8RMF - chains A and I of the 9 polymer chains in the assembly; structure by electron microscopy, 2.33 A resolution.

== Chain A ==
Protein: Isoform Mitochondrial of Cysteine desulfurase
From: Homo sapiens
Notes: EC 2.8.1.7
UniProt: Q9Y697 (NFS1_HUMAN); residues 56-457 here = UniProt positions 56-457
Amino-acid sequence (404 residues; each row starts with the number of its first residue):
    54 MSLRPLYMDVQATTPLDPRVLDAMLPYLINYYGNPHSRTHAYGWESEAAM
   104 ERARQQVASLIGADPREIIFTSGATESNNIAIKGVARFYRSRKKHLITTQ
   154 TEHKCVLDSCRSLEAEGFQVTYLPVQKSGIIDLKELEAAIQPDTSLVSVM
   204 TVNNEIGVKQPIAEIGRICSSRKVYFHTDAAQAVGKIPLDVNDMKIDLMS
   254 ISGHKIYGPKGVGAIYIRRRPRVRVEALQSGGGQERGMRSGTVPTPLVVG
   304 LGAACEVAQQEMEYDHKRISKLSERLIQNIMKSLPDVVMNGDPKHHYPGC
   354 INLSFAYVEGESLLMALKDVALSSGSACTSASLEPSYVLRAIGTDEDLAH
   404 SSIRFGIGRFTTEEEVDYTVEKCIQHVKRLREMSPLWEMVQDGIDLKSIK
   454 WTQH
Not modelled in the structure: 54-55, 456-457
Construct notes: initiating methionine (54); expression tag (55)
Modified residues: Lys258 ((2S)-2-amino-6-[[3-hydroxy-2-methyl-5-(phosphonooxymethyl)pyridin-4-yl]methylideneamino]hexanoic acid; LLP)
Metal / ion sites: Fe2+: Cys381 (shared with 3 residues of chain D)
Curated features (UniProtKB/Swiss-Prot):
  - active site: Cys381 (Cysteine persulfide intermediate)
  - binding site (pyridoxal 5'-phosphate): Ala127, Thr128, Gln235, Ser255, His257, Thr295
  - binding site ([2Fe-2S] cluster): Cys381
  - binding site (Zn(2+)): Cys381
  - modified residue: Lys258 (N6-(pyridoxal phosphate)lysine), Cys381 (Cysteine persulfide)
  - natural variant: Arg72 (R72Q: In COXPD52)
From the paper describing this entry:
  - Fe2+ coordination: Cys381
  - mutagenesis - R271A/R272A/R273A/R275A/R277A: abolished catalytic activity

== Chain I ==
Protein: Ferredoxin-2, mitochondrial
From: Homo sapiens
UniProt: Q6P4F2 (FDX2_HUMAN); residue numbers follow UniProt; this construct covers 68-186
Amino-acid sequence (121 residues; row label = number of the first residue in the row):
    66 MASDVVNVVFVDRSGQRIPVSGRVGDNVLHLAQRHGVDLEGACEASLACS
   116 TCHVYVSEDHLDLLPPPEEREDDMLDMAPLLQENSRLGCQIVLTPELEGA
   166 EFTLPKITRNFYVDGHVPKPH
Not modelled in the structure: 66-68
Construct notes: initiating methionine (66); expression tag (67); conflict Ser68 (Gly in Q6P4F2)
Metal / ion sites: 2Fe-2S cluster Fe: Cys108, Cys114, Cys117, Cys154
Residues lining bound ligands: 2Fe-2S cluster (FES): Leu94, Gly106, Ala107, Cys108, Glu109, Ala110, Leu112, Ala113, Cys114, Ser115, Thr116, Cys117, Leu152, Cys154
Curated features (UniProtKB/Swiss-Prot):
  - binding site ([2Fe-2S] cluster): Cys114
From the paper describing this entry:
  - mutagenesis - D137A/D138A, N175A: decreased catalytic activity
  - mutagenesis - H186DEL: increased catalytic activity on [2Fe-2S] cluster synthesis

== Interface between chain A and chain I ==
Residue-residue contacts - 25 pairs, chain A then chain I:
  Gln153(A) with Asp179(I)
  Lys157(A) with Phe176(I)
  Leu160(A) with Phe176(I), hydrophobic
  Asp161(A) with Phe176(I)
  Arg164(A) with Ile172(I); Thr173(I), hydrogen bond (side chain-backbone); Asn175(I); Phe176(I)
  Ala168(A) with Leu145(I), hydrophobic
  Tyr175(A) with Val178(I)
  Ala384(A) with Ala113(I); Arg174(I)
  Ser385(A) with Cys114(I); Arg174(I); Asn175(I), hydrogen bond
  Leu386(A) with Ala107(I); Asn175(I)
  Glu387(A) with Arg174(I); Asn175(I); Phe176(I)
  Pro388(A) with Tyr177(I)
  Arg393(A) with Phe176(I), hydrogen bond (side chain-backbone); Tyr177(I); Asp179(I), salt bridge; His181(I)
Interface residues without a listed pair, chain A (15 interface residues in all): Tyr390, Trp454
Interface residues without a listed pair, chain I (16 interface residues in all): Cys108, Pro144, Lys184

== In short ==
The interface between chain A and chain I involves 15 residues on one side and 16 on the other; the contacts
include 3 hydrogen bonds and 1 salt bridge. Among the polar pairs are Arg393(A)-Asp179(I), Arg164(A)-Thr173(I)
and Ser385(A)-Asn175(I). The paper reports that D137A/D138A and N175A of chain I reduce catalytic activity;
Fe2+ coordination by Cys381(A); 4 substitutions were tested in all.
Chain A is Isoform Mitochondrial of Cysteine desulfurase and chain I is Ferredoxin-2, mitochondrial, both from
Homo sapiens; the structure, Structure of the core ISC complex under turnover conditions (FDX2-bound in
proximal conformation), was determined by electron microscopy, deposited together with 8RMC, 8RMD, 8RME and
8RMG.
